PDB entry 6OHU | X-ray diffraction, 3.53 A resolution | chains A and B

== Chain A (and B) ==
Protein: 3-beta-hydroxysteroid-Delta(8), Delta(7)-isomerase
From: Homo sapiens
Notes: EC 5.3.3.5; chain B of this document is another copy of the same molecule, construct and numbering; everything in this record applies to it too
UniProt: Q15125 (EBP_HUMAN); residue numbers follow UniProt; this construct covers 2-230
Amino-acid sequence (238 residues; each row starts with the number of its first residue; numbers below 1 keep their minus sign (Met-7 is residue -7)):
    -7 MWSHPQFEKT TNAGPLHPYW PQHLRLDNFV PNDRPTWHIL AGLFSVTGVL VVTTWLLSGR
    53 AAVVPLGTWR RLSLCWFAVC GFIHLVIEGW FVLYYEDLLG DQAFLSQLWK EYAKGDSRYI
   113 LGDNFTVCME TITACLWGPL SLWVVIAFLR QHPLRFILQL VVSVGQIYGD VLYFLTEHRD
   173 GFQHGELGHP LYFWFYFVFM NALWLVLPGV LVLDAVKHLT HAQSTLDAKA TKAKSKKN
Not modelled in the structure: -7 to 6, 53-59, 220-230
Differences from the reference sequence: initiating methionine (-7); expression tag (-6 to 1)
Small-molecule neighbours: trans form of tamoxifen (CTX; (Z)-2-[4-(1,2)-diphenyl-1-butenyl)-phenoxy]-N,N-dimethylethanamine): Leu32, Leu35, Phe36, Thr39, Val71, Phe74, Ile75, Ile79, Glu80, Leu100, Trp101, Tyr104, Tyr111, Met121, Glu122, Asp162, Tyr165, Tyr188, Met192, Asn193, Trp196
Swiss-Prot annotation at these positions:
  - modified residue: Thr2 (N-acetylthreonine)
From the paper describing this entry:
  - binding site for trans form of tamoxifen: Glu80, Glu122, Asn193, Trp196
  - mutagenesis - H76A, E80A, W101A, Y104A, Y111A: abolished catalytic activity
  - catalytic residues: His76, Glu80, Glu122, Trp196 (proposed by the authors, not directly observed)
  - mutagenesis - H76A, E80A, E122A, W196A: abolished growth in response to 50 ng/ml cycloheximide
  - mutagenesis - E122A, W196A: decreased catalytic activity
  - disease-associated variants - L18P, E103K, A105D, G107E, R110Q (citing earlier work)

== Interface between chain A and chain B ==
Contacting residue pairs - 71 pairs, chain A then chain B:
  Tyr87(A) - Arg171(B)  hydrogen bond
  Gly114(A) - Arg171(B)
  Asn116(A) - Arg171(B)
  Asn116(A) - Asp172(B)
  Phe117(A) - Phe117(B)  hydrophobic
  Phe117(A) - Thr168(B)
  Val119(A) - Arg171(B)
  Cys120(A) - Leu164(B)  hydrophobic
  Cys120(A) - Leu167(B)
  Cys120(A) - Thr168(B)
  Met121(A) - Leu164(B)
  Ile124(A) - Tyr160(B)  hydrophobic
  Ile124(A) - Val163(B)  hydrophobic
  Ile124(A) - Leu164(B)  hydrophobic
  Ile124(A) - Leu167(B)  hydrophobic
  Thr125(A) - Tyr160(B)
  Trp129(A) - Tyr160(B)
  Pro145(A) - Thr212(B)
  Pro145(A) - Gln215(B)
  Pro145(A) - Ser216(B)
  Leu146(A) - Val208(B)  hydrophobic
  Leu146(A) - Thr212(B)
  Arg147(A) - Gln215(B)
  Ile149(A) - Leu152(B)  hydrophobic
  Ile149(A) - Val208(B)  hydrophobic
  Ile149(A) - Leu211(B)  hydrophobic
  Ile149(A) - Thr212(B)
  Leu152(A) - Ile149(B)  hydrophobic
  Val153(A) - Leu152(B)  hydrophobic
  Gly157(A) - Tyr160(B)
  Tyr160(A) - Met121(B)
  Tyr160(A) - Ile124(B)  hydrophobic
  Tyr160(A) - Thr125(B)
  Tyr160(A) - Trp129(B)
  Tyr160(A) - Gly157(B)
  Tyr160(A) - Tyr160(B)  hydrophobic
  Tyr160(A) - Gly161(B)
  Gly161(A) - Tyr160(B)
  Val163(A) - Ile124(B)  hydrophobic
  Leu164(A) - Phe117(B)  hydrophobic
  Leu164(A) - Cys120(B)  hydrophobic
  Leu164(A) - Met121(B)
  Leu164(A) - Ile124(B)  hydrophobic
  Leu164(A) - Leu164(B)  hydrophobic
  Leu167(A) - Cys120(B)
  Leu167(A) - Ile124(B)  hydrophobic
  Thr168(A) - Asn116(B)  hydrogen bond (backbone-side chain)
  Thr168(A) - Phe117(B)
  Thr168(A) - Cys120(B)
  Arg171(A) - Tyr87(B)  hydrogen bond
  Arg171(A) - Asn116(B)  hydrogen bond
  Arg171(A) - Val119(B)
  Asp172(A) - Asn116(B)
  Val208(A) - Leu146(B)  hydrophobic
  Val208(A) - Ile149(B)  hydrophobic
  Leu211(A) - Ile149(B)  hydrophobic
  Leu211(A) - Leu211(B)  hydrophobic
  Leu211(A) - Gln215(B)
  Thr212(A) - Pro145(B)
  Thr212(A) - Leu146(B)
  Thr212(A) - Ile149(B)
  His213(A) - Leu218(B)
  Ala214(A) - Ala214(B)
  Ala214(A) - Gln215(B)
  Ala214(A) - Leu218(B)  hydrophobic
  Gln215(A) - Pro145(B)
  Gln215(A) - Phe148(B)
  Gln215(A) - Leu211(B)
  Ser216(A) - Pro145(B)
  Thr217(A) - Leu218(B)
  Leu218(A) - Ala214(B)  hydrophobic
Other interface residues (no listed pair), chain A (37 interface residues in all): Asp115, Phe148, Val156
Other interface residues (no listed pair), chain B (37 interface residues in all): Gly114, Asp115, Thr123, Val153, Val156, His213, Thr217

== In short ==
The chain A/chain B interface involves 37 residues from each chain; the contacts include 4 hydrogen bonds.
Polar contacts include Tyr87(A)-Arg171(B), Thr168(A)-Asn116(B) and Arg171(A)-Asn116(B). From the paper:
catalytic residues His76(A), Glu80(A) and Glu122(A) among others; H76A, E80A and W101A of chain A, among
others, abolish catalytic activity; 7 substitutions were tested in all.
Both chains are 3-beta-hydroxysteroid-Delta(8), Delta(7)-isomerase (Homo sapiens). Entry 6OHU (Structure of
EBP and tamoxifen) was determined by X-ray diffraction.
